6GED - chains A and C of the 3 polymer chains in the assembly; structure by X-ray diffraction, 1.79 A resolution.

[Chain A]
Molecule: PrgB
Source organism: Enterococcus faecalis
Reference sequence: Q04112 (Q04112_ENTFL); numbering as in UniProt (aligned over 246-558)
Amino-acid sequence (315 residues; row label = number of the first residue in the row):
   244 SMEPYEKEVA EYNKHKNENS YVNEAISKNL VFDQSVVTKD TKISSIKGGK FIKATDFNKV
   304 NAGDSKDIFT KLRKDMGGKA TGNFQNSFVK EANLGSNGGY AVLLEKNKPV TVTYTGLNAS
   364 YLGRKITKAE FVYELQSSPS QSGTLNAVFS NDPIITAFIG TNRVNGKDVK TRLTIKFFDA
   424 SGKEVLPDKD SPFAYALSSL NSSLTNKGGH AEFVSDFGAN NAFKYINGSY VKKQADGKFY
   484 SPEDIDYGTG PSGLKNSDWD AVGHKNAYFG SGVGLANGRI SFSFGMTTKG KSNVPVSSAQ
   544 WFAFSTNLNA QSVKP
Disordered / not traced: 244-259, 555-558
Differences from the reference sequence: expression tag (244-245)
Ion coordination: Na+: Ser442, Asn444, Glu455
From the paper describing this entry:
  - binding site for the 10-nt DNA strand (chain C): Lys296, Lys368, Lys371, Lys450

[Chain C]
Molecule: 10-nt DNA strand
Sequence (10 nucleotides; numbered 1 to 10; the number before each row is that of its first residue):
     1 GGGCGGCCCG

[Interface between chain A and chain C]
Residue-residue contacts (13; chain A residue first):
  Asp283(A) - DC7(C)  base contact
  Ser287(A) - DC4(C)  hydrogen bond to the phosphate
  Thr356(A) - DC4(C)  phosphate contact
  Thr358(A) - DC4(C)  phosphate contact
  Thr358(A) - DG5(C)  phosphate contact
  Gly359(A) - DG5(C)  hydrogen bond to the phosphate
  Lys368(A) - DG6(C)  salt bridge to the phosphate
  Thr370(A) - DG5(C)  hydrogen bond to the phosphate
  Thr370(A) - DG6(C)  phosphate contact
  Lys371(A) - DC4(C)  salt bridge to the phosphate
  Lys371(A) - DG5(C)  hydrogen bond to the phosphate
  Ala423(A) - DG5(C)  phosphate contact
  Ala423(A) - DG6(C)  phosphate contact

[Overview]
The interface between chain A and chain C involves 9 residues on one side and 4 on the other; the contacts
include 4 hydrogen bonds and 2 salt bridges. Among the polar pairs are Ser287(A)-DC4(C), Gly359(A)-DG5(C) and
Thr370(A)-DG5(C). The paper reports a binding site for the 10-nt DNA strand (chain C) at Lys296(A), Lys368(A)
and Lys371(A) among others.
Chain A is PrgB (Enterococcus faecalis) and chain C is a 10-nt DNA strand; the structure, Adhesin domain of
PrgB from Enterococcus faecalis bound to DNA, was determined by X-ray diffraction together with 6EVU from the
same study.
